9J4P - chains B and A; structure by X-ray diffraction, 2.25 A resolution.

[Chain B]
Name: Alpha-protein kinase 1
Source organism: Homo sapiens
Notes: EC 2.7.11.1
UniProt: Q96QP1 (ALPK1_HUMAN); residue numbers follow UniProt; this construct covers 1-346, 348-446
Sequence (446 residues; numbered 1 to 446 plus 1 insertion-coded residue; 1 number in that range is skipped by the numbering (no residue carries it; nothing is unmodelled there); the number before each row is that of its first residue):
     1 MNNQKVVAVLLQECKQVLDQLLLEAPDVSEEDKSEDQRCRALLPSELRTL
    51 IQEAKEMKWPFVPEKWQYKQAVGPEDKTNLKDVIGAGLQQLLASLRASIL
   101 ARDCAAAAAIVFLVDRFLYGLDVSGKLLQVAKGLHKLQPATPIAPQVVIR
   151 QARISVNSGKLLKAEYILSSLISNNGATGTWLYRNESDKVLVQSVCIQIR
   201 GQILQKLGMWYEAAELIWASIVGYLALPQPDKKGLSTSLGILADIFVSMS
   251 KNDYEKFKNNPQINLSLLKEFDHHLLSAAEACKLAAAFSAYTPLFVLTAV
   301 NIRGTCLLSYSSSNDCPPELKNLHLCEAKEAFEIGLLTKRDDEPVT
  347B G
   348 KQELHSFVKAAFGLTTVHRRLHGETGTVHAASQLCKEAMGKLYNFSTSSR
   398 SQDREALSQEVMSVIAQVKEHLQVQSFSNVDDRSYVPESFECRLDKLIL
Unresolved in the structure: 66-80, 175-178
Curated features (UniProtKB/Swiss-Prot):
  - binding site (ADP-D-glycero-beta-D-manno-heptose): Phe61, Gln67, Arg116, Arg150 to Arg153, Asp231, Lys233, Ser236, Thr237, Phe295
Small-molecule neighbours: DY0 ([[(2R,3S,4R,5R)-5-(6-aminopurin-9-yl)-3,4-bis(oxidanyl)oxolan-2-yl]methoxy-oxidanyl-phosphoryl] [(2S,3S,4S,5S,6R)-6-[(1R)-1,2-bis(oxidanyl)ethyl]-3,4,5-tris(oxidanyl)oxan-2-yl] hydrogen phosphate): Phe61, Glu64, Arg116, Tyr119, Gln146, Arg150, Arg153, Leu191, Val195, Gln198, Tyr224, Asp231, Lys233, Gly234, Ser236, Thr237, Ser289, Phe295

[Chain A]
Name: Alpha-protein kinase 1
Source organism: Mus musculus
Notes: EC 2.7.11.1; fragment: kinase domain
UniProt: Q9CXB8 (ALPK1_MOUSE); residues 3-277 here correspond to UniProt positions 950-1224 (UniProt number = residue number + 947)
Sequence (275 residues; each row starts with the number of its first residue):
     3 QTSQEILEARTLQPDDLEKLLAGVRHDWLLQRLENTGVLKSNQLQQAHSA
    53 LLLKYSKKSELWTAQETVVYLGDYLKVKKKGKQRNAFWVHYLHQEETLGR
   103 YVGKEYKERKGLRHHFTDVERQMTAQHYVTEFNKRLYEQKIPTQIFYVPS
   153 TILLILEDRTIKGCISVEPYILGEFVKLSNNTKVVKNEYKATEYGLAYGH
   203 FSYEFSNHRDVVVDLQGWVTGNGKGLIYLTDPQIHSVDQKDVTTNFGKRG
   253 IFYFFNNQHASCNEICHRLSLTRPS
Unresolved in the structure: 79-86, 175-186
Ion coordination: Zn2+: His202, His261, Cys264, Cys268

[Interface between chain B and chain A]
Contacting residue pairs (51; chain B residue first):
  Ser158(B) with Lys226(A), hydrogen bond
  Gly159(B) with Gln146(A), hydrogen bond (backbone-side chain)
  Lys160(B) with Lys226(A)
  Leu161(B) with Gln146(A)
  Leu162(B) with Lys142(A); Ile143(A); Pro144(A)
  Glu165(B) with Tyr139(A), hydrogen bond
  Tyr166(B) with Lys142(A)
  Leu204(B) with Tyr139(A)
  Leu207(B) with Thr132(A); Lys136(A); Tyr139(A), hydrophobic; Gln146(A)
  Gly208(B) with Lys136(A)
  Met209(B) with Lys136(A); Glu140(A)
  Thr305(B) with Gln67(A)
  Ser312(B) with Leu23(A); Ala24(A)
  Asn314(B) with Ala24(A)
  Lys321(B) with Glu20(A)
  Lys348(B) with His92(A); Thr99(A); Leu100(A)
  Gln349(B) with Thr99(A), hydrogen bond
  His352(B) with His92(A), hydrogen bond; Tyr93(A); Leu94(A), hydrogen bond (side chain-backbone)
  Val355(B) with Leu94(A), hydrophobic
  Lys356(B) with Leu94(A)
  Phe359(B) with Glu68(A); Thr69(A); Val70(A), hydrophobic; Leu94(A), hydrophobic
  Thr363(B) with Glu68(A)
  Arg366(B) with Leu19(A); Asp160(A)
  Arg367(B) with Leu23(A); Glu68(A), salt bridge
  Glu371(B) with Asp160(A)
  Lys383(B) with Ala49(A); Ser51(A), hydrogen bond
  Met386(B) with Val70(A); His92(A); Tyr93(A), hydrophobic; Leu94(A), hydrophobic
  Gly387(B) with Tyr72(A)
  Tyr390(B) with Tyr72(A), hydrophobic; Trp90(A); His92(A)
Also at the interface, not in a pair above, chain B (34 interface residues in all): Ile203, Ser309, Ser313, Ser379, Leu389
Also at the interface, not in a pair above, chain A (34 interface residues in all): His50, Gly74, His95, Gly101, Asn135, Arg161, Leu228

[In short]
Chain B and chain A each contribute 34 residues to their interface; the contacts include 7 hydrogen bonds and
1 salt bridge. Polar contacts include Arg367(B)-Glu68(A), Ser158(B)-Lys226(A) and Gly159(B)-Gln146(A). Ligands
of chain B: compound DY0. From UniProt: 12 ADP-D-glycero-beta-D-manno-heptose-binding residues on chain B.
Here chain B is Alpha-protein kinase 1 (Homo sapiens) and chain A is Alpha-protein kinase 1 (Mus musculus).
Entry 9J4P (Regulatory domain and kinase domain of ALPK1 protein) was determined by X-ray diffraction.
